PDB entry 1WA0 | X-ray diffraction, 1.60 A resolution | chain X

Chain X:
Molecule: Dissimilatory copper-containing nitrite reductase
From: Alcaligenes xylosoxidans
UniProt: O68601 (O68601); residues 1-336 here correspond to UniProt positions 25-360 (UniProt number = residue number + 24)
Sequence (336 residues; row label = number of the first residue in the row):
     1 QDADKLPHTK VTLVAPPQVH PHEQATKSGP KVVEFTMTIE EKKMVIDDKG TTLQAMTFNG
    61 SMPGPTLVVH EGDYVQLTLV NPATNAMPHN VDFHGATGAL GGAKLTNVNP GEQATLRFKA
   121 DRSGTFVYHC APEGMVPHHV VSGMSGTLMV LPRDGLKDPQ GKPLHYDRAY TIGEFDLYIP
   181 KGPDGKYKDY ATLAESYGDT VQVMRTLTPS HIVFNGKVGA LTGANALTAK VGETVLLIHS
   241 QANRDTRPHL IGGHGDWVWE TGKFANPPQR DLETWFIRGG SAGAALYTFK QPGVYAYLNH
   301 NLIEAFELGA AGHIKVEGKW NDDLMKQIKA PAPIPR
Not modelled in the structure: 1
Sequence notes: engineered mutation His138 (Trp162 in O68601)
Ion coordination: Zn2+ site 1 near His8 (its only coordinating residue here); Cu ion site 1: His89, Cys130, His139, Met144; Cu ion site 2: His94, His129, His300; Zn2+ site 2: His165, Asp167, Glu195

Overview:
His89, Cys130, His139 and Met144 coordinate Cu ion site 1. The Cu ion site 2 is built by His94, His129 and
His300.
Chain X is Dissimilatory copper-containing nitrite reductase (Alcaligenes xylosoxidans); the structure,
Crystal Structure Of W138H Mutant Of Alcaligenes Xylosoxidans Nitrite Reductase, was determined by X-ray
diffraction (same publication as 1WA1 and 1WA2).
